PDB entry 8SB3 | electron microscopy, 4.10 A resolution (low resolution: residue-level contacts below are approximate; hydrogen-bond / salt-bridge calls are withheld) | chains K and L of the 12 polymer chains in the assembly

# Chain K
Name: CH848.10.17 gp120
Organism: HIV-1 06TG.HT008
Reference sequence: A0A1W6IPB2 (A0A1W6IPB2_9HIV1); the construct lacks a stretch of the UniProt sequence and is renumbered around it, so the offset changes along the chain: 34-139 = UniProt 30-135; 150-185 = UniProt 136-171; 186-309 = UniProt 174-297; 312-321 = UniProt 298-307; 3 more segments
Amino-acid sequence (471 residues; row label = number of the first residue in the row; note: 15 numbers in that range are skipped by the numbering (no residue carries them; nothing is unmodelled there); a row labelled like 185A-185B holds insertion residues (185A, then the next letters in order)):
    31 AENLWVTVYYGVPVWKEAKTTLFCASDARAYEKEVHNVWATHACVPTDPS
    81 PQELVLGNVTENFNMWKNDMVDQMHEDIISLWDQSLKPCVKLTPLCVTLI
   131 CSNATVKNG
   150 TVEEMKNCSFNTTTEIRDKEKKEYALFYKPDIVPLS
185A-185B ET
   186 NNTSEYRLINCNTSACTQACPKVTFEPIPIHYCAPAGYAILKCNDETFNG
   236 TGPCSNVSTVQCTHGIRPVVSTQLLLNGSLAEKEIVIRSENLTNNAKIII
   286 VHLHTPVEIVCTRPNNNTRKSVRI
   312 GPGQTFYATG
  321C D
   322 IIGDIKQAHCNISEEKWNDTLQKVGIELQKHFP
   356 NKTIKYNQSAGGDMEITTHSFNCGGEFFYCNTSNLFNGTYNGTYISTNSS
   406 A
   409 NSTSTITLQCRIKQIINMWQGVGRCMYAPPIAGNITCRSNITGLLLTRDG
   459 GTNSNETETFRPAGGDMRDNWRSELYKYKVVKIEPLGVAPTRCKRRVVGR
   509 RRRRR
Disordered / not traced: 31, 506-513
Disulfide bonds: Cys54-Cys74, Cys119-Cys205, Cys126-Cys196, Cys131-Cys157, Cys201-Cys433, Cys218-Cys247, Cys228-Cys239, Cys296-Cys331, Cys378-Cys445, Cys385-Cys418
Glycans and other covalent adducts: N-acetylglucosamine (NAG) linked to Asn156, Asn442; glycan linked to Asn301, Asn332
Differences from the reference sequence: expression tag (31-33, 512-513); conflict Cys201 (Val189 in A0A1W6IPB2), Cys433 (Ala417 in A0A1W6IPB2), Lys490 (Glu474 in A0A1W6IPB2), Glu492 (Gln476 in A0A1W6IPB2), Val496 (Ile480 in A0A1W6IPB2), Arg500 (Gly484 in A0A1W6IPB2), Cys501 (Ala485 in A0A1W6IPB2), Gly507 (Glu491 in A0A1W6IPB2), Arg509 (Glu493 in A0A1W6IPB2), Arg510 (Lys494 in A0A1W6IPB2)

# Chain L
Name: CH848.10.17.SOSIP gp41
Organism: HIV-1 06TG.HT008
Amino-acid sequence (132 residues; each row starts with the number of its first residue; note: 21 numbers in that range are skipped by the numbering (no residue carries them; nothing is unmodelled there)):
   512 AVGIGAVFLGFLGAAGSTMGAASMTLTVQARNLLSG
   569 TVWGIKQLQARVLAVERYLRDQQLLGIWGCSGKLICCTNVPWNSSWSNRN
   619 LSEIWDNMTWLQWDKEISNYTQIIYGLLEESQNQQEKNEQDLLALD
Disordered / not traced: 512-521
Disulfide bonds: Cys598-Cys604

# How chain K and chain L interact
Disulfides between the chains: Cys501(K)-Cys605(L)
Pairs across the interface (80; chain K residue first):
  Leu34(K) with Pro609(L); Trp610(L); Leu619(L)
  Trp35(K) with Thr606(L); Asn607(L); Val608(L); Pro609(L); Trp610(L)
  Val36(K) with Thr606(L); Val608(L); Trp610(L)
  Thr37(K) with Cys604(L); Cys605(L)
  Val38(K) with Trp596(L); Cys604(L)
  Tyr39(K) with Ile603(L); Trp623(L); Trp628(L)
  Tyr40(K) with Leu537(L); Ala541(L); Asp589(L); Leu593(L); Lys601(L); Leu602(L)
  Gly41(K) with Leu537(L); Gln540(L)
  Val42(K) with Gln540(L); Trp628(L)
  Pro43(K) with Leu523(L); Ala525(L); Ala526(L); Gln540(L); Leu629(L)
  Val44(K) with Leu629(L); Asp632(L)
  Trp45(K) with Leu523(L); Ala526(L); Leu629(L)
  Thr51(K) with Lys574(L); Gln577(L)
  Phe53(K) with Ser546(L); Gly547(L); Gln575(L); Ala578(L)
  Ala73(K) with Trp571(L)
  Leu84(K) with Phe522(L)
  Leu86(K) with Leu523(L)
  Asn88(K) with Gly527(L); Ser528(L)
  Ala221(K) with Leu544(L); Leu545(L); Leu581(L); Ala582(L)
  Gly222(K) with Leu544(L)
  Ala224(K) with Phe522(L)
  Lys490(K) with Arg585(L)
  Ile491(K) with Phe522(L); Leu523(L); Arg585(L)
  Pro493(K) with Asp589(L)
  Leu494(K) with Leu592(L); Leu593(L); Tyr643(L)
  Val496(K) with Trp610(L); Trp631(L)
  Ala497(K) with Trp610(L); Trp623(L); Trp631(L)
  Pro498(K) with Trp610(L); Leu619(L); Trp623(L); Trp631(L)
  Thr499(K) with Trp623(L)
  Arg500(K) with Leu619(L)
  Cys501(K) with Cys605(L), disulfide
  Arg503(K) with Cys605(L); Thr606(L); Asn607(L)
  Arg504(K) with Gln653(L)
  Val505(K) with Gln653(L)
Interface residues without a listed pair, chain K (44 interface residues in all): Val75, Val89, Leu111, Pro220, Tyr223, Leu226, Thr244, Gln246, Glu492, Gly495
Interface residues without a listed pair, chain L (50 interface residues in all): Gly524, Asn543, Thr569, Tyr586, Cys598, Ile642, Leu646

# In short
The interface between chain K and chain L involves 44 residues on one side and 50 on the other; the contacts
include 1 disulfide bond. N-acetylglucosamine is covalently linked to Asn156(K) and Asn442(K).
Chain K is CH848.10.17 gp120 and chain L is CH848.10.17.SOSIP gp41, both from HIV-1 06TG.HT008; the structure,
CryoEM structure of DH270.2-CH848.10.17, was determined by electron microscopy (same publication as 8SAL,
8SAN, 8SAQ, 8SAR, 8SAS, 8SAT and 9 further entries).
